PDB entry 4AFQ | X-ray diffraction, 1.51 A resolution | chains A and C

Chain A:
Name: Chymase
Organism: Homo sapiens
Notes: EC 3.4.21.39
Reference sequence: P23946 (CMA1_HUMAN); residues 1-226 here correspond to UniProt positions 22-247 (UniProt number = residue number + 21)
Chain sequence (226 residues; each row starts with the number of its first residue):
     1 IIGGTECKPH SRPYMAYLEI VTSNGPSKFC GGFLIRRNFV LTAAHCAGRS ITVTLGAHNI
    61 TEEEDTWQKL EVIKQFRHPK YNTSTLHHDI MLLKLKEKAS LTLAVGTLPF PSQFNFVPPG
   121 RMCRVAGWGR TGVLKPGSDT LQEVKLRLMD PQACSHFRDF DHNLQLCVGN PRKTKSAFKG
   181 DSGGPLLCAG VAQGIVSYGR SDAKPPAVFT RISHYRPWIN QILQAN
Disulfides: Cys30-Cys46, Cys123-Cys188, Cys154-Cys167
What the authors report for this chain:
  - catalytic residues: Ser182 (citing earlier work)

Chain C:
Name: Fynomer
Organism: Synthetic construct
Chain sequence (85 residues; each row starts with the number of its first residue; numbers below 1 keep their minus sign (Met-3 is residue -3)):
    -3 MRGSGVTLFV ALYDYQADRW TDLSFHKGEK FQILDASPPG DWWEARSLTT GETGYIPSNY
    57 VAPVDSIQGE QKLISEEDLH HHHHH
Not modelled in the structure: -3 to 1, 63-81
Residues lining bound ligands: CPS (3-[(3-cholamidopropyl)dimethylammonio]-1-propanesulfonate): Tyr9, Asp10, Asn55, Tyr56
What the authors report for this chain:
  - contacts within the chain: Arg15-Asp18 (salt bridge), Arg15-Trp38, Thr17-Asp18 (hydrogen bond)

Interface between chain A and chain C:
Contacting residue pairs (51; chain A residue first):
  Thr22(A) with Leu30(C); Arg42(C), hydrogen bond (backbone-side chain)
  Ser23(A) with Arg42(C)
  Gly25(A) with Arg42(C)
  Pro26(A) with Arg42(C); Gly47(C)
  Lys28(A) with Glu40(C), salt bridge
  His45(A) with Thr17(C); Tyr51(C)
  Ala47(A) with Glu40(C)
  Arg77(A) with Asp31(C), salt bridge; Ser33(C), hydrogen bond; Pro34(C)
  Tyr81(A) with Pro34(C); Pro35(C); Tyr51(C), hydrogen bond
  Asn82(A) with Pro35(C); Gly36(C)
  Thr83(A) with Arg15(C), hydrogen bond (backbone-side chain); Pro34(C); Pro35(C), hydrogen bond (backbone-backbone); Gly36(C); Asp37(C); Trp38(C), hydrogen bond (side chain-backbone); Tyr51(C)
  Ser84(A) with Arg15(C), hydrogen bond (backbone-side chain); Gly36(C); Asp37(C), hydrogen bond (side chain-backbone); Trp38(C)
  Leu86(A) with Arg15(C); Thr17(C)
  Arg130(A) with Glu48(C), salt bridge
  Arg158(A) with Asp37(C), salt bridge
  Ala177(A) with Trp16(C)
  Phe178(A) with Trp16(C), hydrophobic
  Lys179(A) with Trp16(C)
  Ser182(A) with Trp16(C), hydrogen bond
  Val196(A) with Trp16(C), hydrophobic
  Tyr198(A) with Arg15(C); Trp16(C), hydrophobic; Thr17(C)
  Gly199(A) with Asp14(C); Arg15(C); Trp16(C), hydrogen bond (backbone-backbone)
  Arg200(A) with Asp14(C); Trp16(C)
  Ser201(A) with Ala13(C), hydrogen bond (side chain-backbone); Asp14(C), hydrogen bond (backbone-backbone); Arg15(C), hydrogen bond (side chain-backbone); Trp16(C)
  Ala207(A) with Trp16(C), hydrophobic
Interface residues without a listed pair, chain A (26 interface residues in all): Ser197
Interface residues without a listed pair, chain C (19 interface residues in all): Thr49
From the paper, about this interface:
  - pairs named by the authors: Arg77(A)-Asp31(C) (hydrogen bond), Arg77(A)-Ser33(C) (hydrogen bond), Arg15(C)-Gly199(A), Arg15(C)-Thr83(A) (hydrogen bond), Trp16(C)-Ser182(A) (hydrogen bond), Pro35(C)-Thr83(A) (hydrogen bond), Trp38(C)-Thr83(A) (hydrogen bond), Tyr51(C)-Tyr81(A) (hydrogen bond)
  - interface residues, chain A: Thr83(A)
  - interface residues, chain C: Ala13(C), Asp14(C), Trp16(C), Thr17(C)

Overview:
26 residues of chain A and 19 residues of chain C are in contact, with 13 hydrogen bonds and 4 salt bridges.
Among the polar pairs are Lys28(A)-Glu40(C), Arg77(A)-Asp31(C) and Arg130(A)-Glu48(C). The paper describes
hydrogen bonds between Arg77(A) and Asp31(C), Arg77(A) and Ser33(C) and Arg15(C) and Thr83(A) among others; a
contact between Arg15(C) and Gly199(A). The paper reports the catalytic residue Ser182(A); interface residues
Thr83(A) and Ala13(C) among others.
Chain A is Chymase (Homo sapiens) and chain C is Fynomer (Synthetic construct); the structure, Human Chymase -
Fynomer Complex, was determined by X-ray diffraction (same publication as 4AFS, 4AFU, 4AFZ, 4AG1 and 4AG2).
